PDB entry 6Q15 | electron microscopy, 5.15 A resolution (low resolution: residue-level contacts below are approximate; hydrogen-bond / salt-bridge calls are withheld) | chains t and u of the 110 polymer chains in the assembly

== Chain t (and u) ==
Name: Lipoprotein PrgK
From: Salmonella typhimurium (strain LT2 / SGSC1412 / ATCC 700720)
Notes: chain u of this document is another copy of the same molecule, construct and numbering; everything in this record applies to it too
UniProtKB: P41786 (PRGK_SALTY); numbering as in UniProt (aligned over 1-252)
Chain sequence (252 residues; row label = number of the first residue in the row):
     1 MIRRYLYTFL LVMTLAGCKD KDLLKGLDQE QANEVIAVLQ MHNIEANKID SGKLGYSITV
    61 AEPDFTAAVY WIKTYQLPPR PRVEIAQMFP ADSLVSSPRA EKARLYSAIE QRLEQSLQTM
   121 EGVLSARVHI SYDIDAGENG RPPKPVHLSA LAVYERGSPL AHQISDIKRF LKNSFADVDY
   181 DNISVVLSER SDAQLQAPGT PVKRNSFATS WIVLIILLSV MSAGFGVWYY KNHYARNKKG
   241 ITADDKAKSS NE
Unresolved in the structure: 1-19, 204-252
UniProt features mapped onto this chain:
  - lipidation: C18 (N-palmitoyl cysteine)

== Chain t / chain u interface ==
Residue-residue contacts (81; chain t residue first):
  L23(t) - K48(u)
  L24(t) - Q29(u)
  K25(t) - Q29(u)
  K25(t) - D50(u)
  K25(t) - Y56(u)
  L27(t) - Q29(u)
  T66(t) - Q40(u)
  T66(t) - L195(u)
  A67(t) - L195(u)
  V69(t) - N33(u)
  V69(t) - Q40(u)
  Y70(t) - S191(u)
  Y70(t) - D192(u)
  Y70(t) - A193(u)
  Y70(t) - Q194(u)
  I72(t) - N33(u)
  K73(t) - E34(u)
  T74(t) - L124(u)
  Y75(t) - L124(u)
  Q76(t) - R82(u)
  Q76(t) - S125(u)
  L77(t) - E30(u)
  P78(t) - E30(u)
  R80(t) - R82(u)
  R80(t) - E114(u)
  R80(t) - Q115(u)
  P81(t) - Q115(u)
  R82(t) - Q115(u)
  V83(t) - Q111(u)
  V83(t) - R112(u)
  E84(t) - R112(u)
  I85(t) - L105(u)
  I85(t) - R112(u)
  M88(t) - R104(u)
  M88(t) - A108(u)
  F89(t) - E101(u)
  F89(t) - R104(u)
  F89(t) - L105(u)
  S97(t) - E101(u)
  R99(t) - P98(u)
  R99(t) - E101(u)
  A103(t) - L105(u)
  E110(t) - R112(u)
  R127(t) - Q115(u)
  R127(t) - S116(u)
  V128(t) - R112(u)
  H129(t) - R112(u)
  H129(t) - L113(u)
  H129(t) - S116(u)
  H129(t) - F170(u)
  I134(t) - L105(u)
  I134(t) - Y106(u)
  D135(t) - P143(u)
  N139(t) - G137(u)
  N139(t) - E138(u)
  N139(t) - N139(u)
  R141(t) - A136(u)
  R141(t) - N139(u)
  R141(t) - G140(u)
  R141(t) - R141(u)
  R141(t) - P142(u)
  R141(t) - P143(u)
  K144(t) - A176(u)
  H147(t) - N173(u)
  H147(t) - F175(u)
  H147(t) - A176(u)
  L148(t) - N173(u)
  S149(t) - F170(u)
  S149(t) - N173(u)
  S149(t) - S174(u)
  L151(t) - F170(u)
  D181(t) - N173(u)
  N182(t) - N173(u)
  I183(t) - R169(u)
  I183(t) - N173(u)
  S184(t) - R169(u)
  S184(t) - F170(u)
  S184(t) - N173(u)
  S188(t) - E121(u)
  E189(t) - E121(u)
  R190(t) - E121(u)
Other interface residues (no listed pair), chain t (54 interface residues in all): D22, W71, S125, S131, Y132, V153, V186, S191
Other interface residues (no listed pair), chain u (54 interface residues in all): I36, A37, A91, K102, I109, T119, D166, R190, Q196, A197, P198

== Overview ==
Chain t and chain u each contribute 54 residues to their interface.
Chain t and chain u are both Lipoprotein PrgK (Salmonella typhimurium (strain LT2 / SGSC1412 / ATCC 700720));
the structure, Structure of the Salmonella SPI-1 injectisome needle complex, was determined by electron
microscopy (same publication as 6PEE, 6PEM, 6PEP, 6Q14 and 6Q16).
